Entry 1JKC (X-ray diffraction, 1.60 A resolution); this record covers chain A.

Chain A:
Molecule: Lysozyme
Organism: Homo sapiens
Notes: EC 3.2.1.17
Reference sequence: P61626 (LYSC_HUMAN); residues 1-130 here correspond to UniProt positions 19-148 (UniProt number = residue number + 18)
Amino-acid sequence (130 residues; numbered 1 to 130; the number before each row is that of its first residue):
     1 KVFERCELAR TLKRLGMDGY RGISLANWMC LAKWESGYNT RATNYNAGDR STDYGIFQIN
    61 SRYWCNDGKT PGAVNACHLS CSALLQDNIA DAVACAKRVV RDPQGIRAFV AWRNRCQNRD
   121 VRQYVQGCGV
Differences from the reference sequence: engineered mutation Phe109 (Trp127 in P61626)
Swiss-Prot annotation at these positions:
  - active site: Glu35, Asp53
Disulfides: Cys6-Cys128, Cys30-Cys116, Cys65-Cys81, Cys77-Cys95

Overview:
UniProt lists active-site residues Glu35 and Asp53.
Chain A is Lysozyme (Homo sapiens); the structure, Human lysozyme mutant with trp 109 replaced by phe, was
determined by X-ray diffraction, deposited together with 1JKA, 1JKB and 1JKD.
